Entry 8W4U (electron microscopy, 3.30 A resolution); this record covers chains A and E of the 8 polymer chains in the assembly.

[Chain A]
Name: Potassium voltage-gated channel subfamily KQT member 2
Source organism: Homo sapiens
UniProtKB: O43526 (KCNQ2_HUMAN); residues 64-702 here = UniProt positions 64-702
Sequence (656 residues; row label = number of the first residue in the row):
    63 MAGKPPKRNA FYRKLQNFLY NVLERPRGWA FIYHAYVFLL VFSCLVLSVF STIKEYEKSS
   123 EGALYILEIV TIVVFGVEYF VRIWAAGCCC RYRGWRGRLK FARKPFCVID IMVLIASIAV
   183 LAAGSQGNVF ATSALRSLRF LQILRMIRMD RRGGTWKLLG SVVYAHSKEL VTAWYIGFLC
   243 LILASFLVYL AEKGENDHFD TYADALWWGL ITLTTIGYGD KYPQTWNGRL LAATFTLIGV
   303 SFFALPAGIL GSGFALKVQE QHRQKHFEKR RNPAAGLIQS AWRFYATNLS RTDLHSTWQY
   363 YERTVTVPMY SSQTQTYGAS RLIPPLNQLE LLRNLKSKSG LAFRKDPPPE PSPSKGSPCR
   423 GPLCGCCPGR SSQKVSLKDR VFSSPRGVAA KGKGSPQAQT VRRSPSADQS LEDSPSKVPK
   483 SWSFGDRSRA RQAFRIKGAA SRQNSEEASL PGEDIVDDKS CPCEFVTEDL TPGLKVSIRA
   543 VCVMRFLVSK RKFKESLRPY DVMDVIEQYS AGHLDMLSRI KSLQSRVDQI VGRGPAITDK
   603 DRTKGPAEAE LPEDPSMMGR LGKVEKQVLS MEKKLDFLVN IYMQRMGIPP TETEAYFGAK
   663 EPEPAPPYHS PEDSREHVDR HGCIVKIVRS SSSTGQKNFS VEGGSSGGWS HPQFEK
Unresolved in the structure: 63-69, 185-194, 368-534, 601-718
Sequence notes: initiating methionine (63); expression tag (703-718)
Residues lining bound ligands:
  - 9MF (methyl N-[4-[(4-fluorophenyl)methyl-prop-2-ynyl-amino]-2,6-dimethyl-phenyl]carbamate), molecule 1: Ala235, Trp236, Gly239, Phe240, Leu243, Phe304, Phe305, Pro308, Leu312
  - 9MF, molecule 2: Leu299, Ile300, Ser303, Phe304
  - PIO ([(2R)-2-octanoyloxy-3-[oxidanyl-[(1R,2R,3S,4R,5R,6S)-2,3,6-tris(oxidanyl)-4,5-diphosphonooxy-cyclohexyl]oxy-phosphoryl]oxy-propyl] octanoate), molecule 1: Arg87, Phe93, Phe100, Met211, Asp212, Arg214, Thr217, Lys327
  - PIO, molecule 2: Ser229, Lys230, Val233, Trp236, Tyr237
What the authors report for this chain:
  - binding site for PIO: Lys327

[Chain E]
Name: Calmodulin-1
Source organism: Homo sapiens
UniProtKB: P0DP23 (CALM1_HUMAN); residues 1-149 here = UniProt positions 1-149
Sequence (149 residues; each row starts with the number of its first residue):
     1 MADQLTEEQI AEFKEAFSLF DKDGDGTITT KELGTVMRSL GQNPTEAELQ DMINEVDADG
    61 NGTIDFPEFL TMMARKMKDT DSEEEIREAF RVFDKDGNGY ISAAELRHVM TNLGEKLTDE
   121 EVDEMIREAD IDGDGQVNYE EFVQMMTAK
Unresolved in the structure: 1-5, 149
Curated features (UniProtKB/Swiss-Prot):
  - binding site (Ca(2+)): Asp21, Asp23, Asp25, Thr27, Glu32, Asp57, Asp59, Asn61, Thr63, Glu68, Asp94, Asp96, Asn98, Tyr100, Glu105, Asp130, Asp132, Asp134, Gln136, Glu141
  - modified residue: Ala2 (N-acetylalanine), Lys22 (N6-acetyllysine), Thr45 (Phosphothreonine), Ser82 (Phosphoserine), Lys95 (N6-acetyllysine), Tyr100 (Phosphotyrosine), Ser102 (Phosphoserine), Thr111 (Phosphothreonine), Lys116 (N6,N6,N6-trimethyllysine), Tyr139 (Phosphotyrosine)
  - cross-link: Lys22 (Glycyl lysine isopeptide (Lys-Gly) (interchain with G-Cter in SUMO2))
  - natural variant: Asn54 (N54I: In CPVT4), Phe90 (F90L: In LQT14), Asn98 (N98S: In CPVT4), Asp130 (D130G: In LQT14), Glu141 (E141G: In LQT14; E141V: In LQT14), Phe142 (F142L: In LQT14)

[How chain A and chain E interact]
Contacting residue pairs - 78 pairs, chain A then chain E:
  Arg333(A) - Val92(E)
  Arg333(A) - Phe93(E)
  Arg333(A) - Lys95(E)
  Asn334(A) - Leu113(E)
  Asn334(A) - Gly114(E)  hydrogen bond (side chain-backbone)
  Ala336(A) - Ala89(E)  hydrophobic
  Ala336(A) - Val92(E)  hydrophobic
  Ala336(A) - Phe93(E)  hydrophobic
  Ala337(A) - Phe93(E)
  Ala337(A) - Leu113(E)  hydrophobic
  Leu339(A) - Glu85(E)
  Leu339(A) - Ile86(E)  hydrophobic
  Ile340(A) - Ala89(E)  hydrophobic
  Ile340(A) - Phe90(E)  hydrophobic
  Ile340(A) - Met110(E)  hydrophobic
  Gln341(A) - Met110(E)  hydrogen bond (side chain-backbone)
  Gln341(A) - Leu113(E)  hydrogen bond (side chain-backbone)
  Gln341(A) - Gly114(E)
  Gln341(A) - Glu115(E)  hydrogen bond (side chain-backbone)
  Gln341(A) - Lys116(E)
  Gln341(A) - Leu117(E)
  Ala343(A) - Ile86(E)  hydrophobic
  Trp344(A) - Leu117(E)
  Trp344(A) - Glu121(E)  hydrogen bond (side chain-backbone)
  Trp344(A) - Glu124(E)  hydrogen bond
  Trp344(A) - Met125(E)
  Trp344(A) - Glu128(E)
  Trp344(A) - Met146(E)  hydrophobic
  Arg345(A) - Glu115(E)  salt bridge
  Arg345(A) - Leu117(E)
  Phe346(A) - Met77(E)  hydrophobic
  Tyr347(A) - Glu128(E)
  Tyr347(A) - Met145(E)
  Tyr347(A) - Met146(E)
  Tyr347(A) - Ala148(E)
  Ala348(A) - Glu124(E)
  Ser358(A) - Glu120(E)  hydrogen bond (side chain-backbone)
  Ser358(A) - Glu121(E)
  Ser358(A) - Glu124(E)
  Thr359(A) - Glu121(E)
  Thr359(A) - Glu124(E)  hydrogen bond
  Gln361(A) - Thr118(E)
  Gln361(A) - Glu120(E)
  Gln361(A) - Glu121(E)  hydrogen bond
  Tyr362(A) - Glu115(E)  hydrogen bond
  Tyr362(A) - Thr118(E)
  Tyr362(A) - Glu121(E)
  Tyr363(A) - Leu40(E)
  Thr366(A) - Leu40(E)  hydrogen bond (side chain-backbone)
  Thr366(A) - Gly41(E)
  Val367(A) - Leu40(E)  hydrogen bond (backbone-backbone)
  Gly535(A) - Leu19(E)
  Val538(A) - Ala16(E)  hydrophobic
  Ser539(A) - Phe20(E)
  Arg541(A) - Met73(E)  hydrogen bond (side chain-backbone)
  Ala542(A) - Met73(E)  hydrophobic
  Val543(A) - Met37(E)  hydrophobic
  Val545(A) - Met72(E)  hydrophobic
  Met546(A) - Met52(E)
  Met546(A) - Ile53(E)
  Met546(A) - Glu55(E)
  Met546(A) - Val56(E)  hydrophobic
  Arg547(A) - Glu115(E)  salt bridge
  Phe548(A) - Ser82(E)
  Leu549(A) - Glu55(E)
  Leu549(A) - Met72(E)  hydrophobic
  Leu549(A) - Arg75(E)
  Lys552(A) - Thr80(E)  hydrogen bond (side chain-backbone)
  Lys552(A) - Asp81(E)  hydrogen bond (side chain-backbone)
  Lys552(A) - Ser82(E)
  Lys552(A) - Glu85(E)
  Phe555(A) - Glu85(E)
  Phe555(A) - Glu88(E)
  Phe555(A) - Ala89(E)  hydrophobic
  Leu559(A) - Glu88(E)
  Glu569(A) - Arg91(E)  salt bridge
  Gln570(A) - Glu88(E)
  Asp577(A) - Arg87(E)  salt bridge
Also at the interface, not in a pair above, chain A (45 interface residues in all): Arg332, Asn350, Asp355, Leu356, Leu536, Val550, Arg553, Ala573
Also at the interface, not in a pair above, chain E (47 interface residues in all): Glu12, Ser39, Ala74, Glu83, Val109

[In short]
45 residues of chain A face 47 of chain E across their interface; the contacts include 15 hydrogen bonds and 4
salt bridges. Polar contacts include Arg345(A)-Glu115(E), Arg547(A)-Glu115(E) and Glu569(A)-Arg91(E). Bound to
chain A: compound 9MF and compound PIO. From UniProt: 20 Ca2+-binding residues on chain E. The paper reports a
binding site for PIO at Lys327(A).
Chain A is Potassium voltage-gated channel subfamily KQT member 2 and chain E is Calmodulin-1, both from Homo
sapiens; the structure, human KCNQ2-CaM in complex with PIP2 and HN37, was determined by electron microscopy
(same publication as 8J00, 8J01, 8J02, 8J03, 8J04 and 8J05).
